4F6M - chains A and E of the 3 polymer chains in the assembly; structure by X-ray diffraction, 2.40 A resolution.

Chain A:
Protein: Transcriptional regulator Kaiso
Organism: Homo sapiens
Notes: fragment: zinc finger DNA binding domain
UniProtKB: Q86T24 (KAISO_HUMAN); numbering as in UniProt (aligned over 472-604)
Chain sequence (133 residues; each row starts with the number of its first residue):
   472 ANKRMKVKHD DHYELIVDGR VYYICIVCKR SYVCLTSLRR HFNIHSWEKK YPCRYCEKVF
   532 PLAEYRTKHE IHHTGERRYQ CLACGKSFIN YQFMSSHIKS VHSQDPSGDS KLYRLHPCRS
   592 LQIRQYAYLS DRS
Not modelled in the structure: 472-481, 598-604
Curated features (UniProtKB/Swiss-Prot):
  - zinc finger: Tyr494 to His516 (C2H2-type 1), Tyr522 to His544 (C2H2-type 2), Tyr550 to His573 (C2H2-type 3)
  - cross-link (Glycyl lysine isopeptide (Lys-Gly)): Lys474 (interchain with G-Cter in SUMO2), Lys479 (interchain with G-Cter in SUMO2), Lys539 (interchain with G-Cter in SUMO2), Lys570 (interchain with G-Cter in SUMO2), Lys582 (interchain with G-Cter in SUMO2)
  - mutagenesis: Cys552 (C552R: Abrogates both sequence-specific and methylation-dependent DNA-binding)
Ion coordination: Zn2+ site 1: Cys496, Cys499, His512, His516; Zn2+ site 2: Cys524, Cys527, His540, His544; Zn2+ site 3: Cys552, Cys555, His568, His573
From the paper describing this entry:
  - binding site for the 19-nt DNA strand (chain E): Thr507, Arg511, Glu535, Gln563, Tyr584, Leu586, Arg595
  - binding site for the 19-nt DNA strand: Thr507, Arg511, Leu533, Glu535, Gln563
  - conformationally variable residues (side-chain flip): Thr507

Chain E:
Molecule: 19-nt DNA strand
Sequence (19 nucleotides; row label = number of the first residue in the row):
    20 CGTTATTGGC AGGAAGCAC

How chain A and chain E interact:
Residue-residue contacts - 22 pairs, chain A then chain E:
  Thr507(A) - DT26(E)  base contact
  Arg511(A) - DG28(E)  hydrogen bond to the base
  Lys520(A) - DT26(E)  salt bridge to the phosphate
  Tyr522(A) - DG27(E)  phosphate contact
  Ala534(A) - DG27(E)  phosphate contact
  Ala534(A) - DG28(E)  phosphate contact
  Glu535(A) - DG28(E)  phosphate contact
  Glu535(A) - DC29(E)  hydrogen bond to the base
  Thr538(A) - DG28(E)  hydrogen bond to the phosphate
  Arg549(A) - DC29(E)  salt bridge to the phosphate
  Tyr550(A) - DA30(E)  hydrogen bond to the phosphate
  Tyr562(A) - DA30(E)  sugar contact
  Tyr562(A) - DG31(E)  hydrogen bond to the phosphate
  Gln563(A) - DG31(E)  base contact
  Gln563(A) - DG32(E)  hydrogen bond to the base
  Ser578(A) - DG31(E)  phosphate contact
  Tyr584(A) - DA30(E)  hydrogen bond to the phosphate
  Leu586(A) - DC29(E)  phosphate contact
  Leu586(A) - DA30(E)  phosphate contact
  Arg595(A) - DT26(E)  hydrogen bond to the base
  Arg595(A) - DG27(E)  hydrogen bond to the base
  Arg595(A) - DG28(E)  hydrogen bond to the sugar
Also at the interface, not in a pair above, chain A (17 interface residues in all): Pro577, Ile594

Overview:
17 residues of chain A and 7 residues of chain E are in contact, with 10 hydrogen bonds and 2 salt bridges.
Polar pairs include Arg511(A)-DG28(E), Glu535(A)-DC29(E) and Gln563(A)-DG32(E). From the paper: a binding site
for the 19-nt DNA strand (chain E) at Thr507(A), Arg511(A) and Glu535(A) among others; a binding site for the
19-nt DNA strand at Thr507(A), Arg511(A) and Leu533(A) among others.
Chain A is Transcriptional regulator Kaiso (Homo sapiens) and chain E is a 19-nt DNA strand; the structure,
Crystal structure of Kaiso zinc finger DNA binding domain in complex with Kaiso binding site DNA, was
determined by X-ray diffraction together with 4F6N from the same study.
